PDB entry 3WUW | X-ray diffraction, 2.00 A resolution | chains A and B of the 4 polymer chains in the assembly

== Chain A ==
Name: HLA class I histocompatibility antigen, B-57 alpha chain
Organism: Homo sapiens
Notes: fragment: HLA-B*57:01 extracellular domain
UniProt: P18465 (1B57_HUMAN); residues 1-275 here correspond to UniProt positions 25-299 (UniProt number = residue number + 24)
Sequence (275 residues; numbered 1 to 275; the number before each row is that of its first residue):
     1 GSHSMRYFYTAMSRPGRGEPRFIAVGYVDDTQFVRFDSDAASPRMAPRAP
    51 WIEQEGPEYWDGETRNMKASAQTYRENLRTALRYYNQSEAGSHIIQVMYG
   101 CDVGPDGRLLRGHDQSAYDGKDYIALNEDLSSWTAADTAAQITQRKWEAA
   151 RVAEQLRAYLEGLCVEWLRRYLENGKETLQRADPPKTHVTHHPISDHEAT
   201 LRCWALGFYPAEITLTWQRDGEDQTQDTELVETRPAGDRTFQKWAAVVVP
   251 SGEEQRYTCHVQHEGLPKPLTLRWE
Differences from the reference sequence: engineered mutation Thr80 (Ile104 in P18465)
Cystine bridges: Cys101-Cys164, Cys203-Cys259
From the paper describing this entry:
  - contacts within the chain: Asn77-Thr80 (water-mediated contact)
  - mutagenesis - I80T: decreased binding to Killer cell immunoglobulin-like receptor 3DL1

== Chain B ==
Name: Beta-2-microglobulin
Organism: Homo sapiens
Notes: fragment: Beta 2 Microglobulin
UniProt: P61769 (B2MG_HUMAN); residues 2-99 here correspond to UniProt positions 22-119 (UniProt number = residue number + 20)
Sequence (98 residues; row label = number of the first residue in the row):
     2 QRTPKIQVYSRHPAENGKSNFLNCYVSGFHPSDIEVDLLKNGERIEKVEH
    52 SDLSFSKDWSFYLLYYTEFTPTEKDEYACRVNHVTLSQPKIVKWDRDM
Swiss-Prot annotation at these positions:
  - modified residue: Gln2 (Pyrrolidone carboxylic acid)
  - glycosylation (N-linked (Glc) (glycation) lysine): Lys19, Lys41, Lys48, Lys58, Lys91, Lys94
Cystine bridges: Cys25-Cys80

== How chain A and chain B interact ==
Residue-residue contacts (61):
  Arg6(A) with Lys58(B)
  Phe8(A) with Ser55(B); Phe56(B)
  Tyr9(A) with Phe56(B)
  Thr10(A) with Phe56(B); Phe62(B)
  Met12(A) with Ser33(B); Leu54(B), hydrophobic
  Arg17(A) with Asp34(B), salt bridge
  Ile23(A) with Leu54(B), hydrophobic
  Val25(A) with Asp53(B); Leu54(B); Ser55(B)
  Tyr27(A) with Ser55(B); Tyr63(B), hydrogen bond
  Gln32(A) with Asp53(B), hydrogen bond
  Arg35(A) with Asp53(B), salt bridge
  Arg48(A) with Asp53(B), salt bridge
  Ile94(A) with Pro32(B), hydrophobic; Ser33(B)
  Gln96(A) with His31(B), hydrogen bond; Phe56(B); Trp60(B), hydrogen bond (side chain-backbone); Phe62(B)
  Val97(A) with Phe56(B)
  Met98(A) with Phe56(B), hydrophobic; Lys58(B); Trp60(B), hydrophobic
  Gln115(A) with Trp60(B)
  Ser116(A) with Trp60(B)
  Ala117(A) with Trp60(B)
  Asp119(A) with His31(B)
  Gly120(A) with Arg3(B), hydrogen bond (backbone-side chain); His31(B); Trp60(B)
  Asp122(A) with Trp60(B), hydrogen bond
  His192(A) with Asp98(B), salt bridge
  Arg202(A) with Asp98(B), hydrogen bond (side chain-backbone); Met99(B), hydrogen bond
  Trp204(A) with Asp98(B); Met99(B)
  Val231(A) with Gln8(B)
  Glu232(A) with Lys6(B), salt bridge; Gln8(B), hydrogen bond (backbone-side chain); Tyr26(B), hydrogen bond; Ser28(B), hydrogen bond
  Arg234(A) with Gln8(B), hydrogen bond; Tyr10(B); Tyr26(B); Met99(B), hydrogen bond (side chain-backbone)
  Pro235(A) with Tyr10(B), hydrogen bond (backbone-side chain); Tyr26(B)
  Ala236(A) with Arg12(B), hydrogen bond (backbone-side chain); Asn24(B), hydrogen bond (backbone-side chain)
  Gly237(A) with Arg12(B), hydrogen bond (backbone-side chain); Leu65(B)
  Asp238(A) with Arg12(B)
  Gln242(A) with Tyr10(B); Ser11(B), hydrogen bond (side chain-backbone); Arg12(B), hydrogen bond (side chain-backbone)
  Trp244(A) with Met99(B), hydrogen bond (side chain-backbone)
Other interface residues (no listed pair), chain A (37 interface residues in all): Lys121, Leu206, Thr233
Other interface residues (no listed pair), chain B (28 interface residues in all): His13, Pro14, Ser57, Asp59

== In short ==
37 residues of chain A and 28 residues of chain B are in contact; the contacts include 20 hydrogen bonds and 5
salt bridges. Polar contacts include Arg17(A)-Asp34(B), Arg35(A)-Asp53(B) and Arg48(A)-Asp53(B). The paper
reports that I80T of chain A reduces binding to Killer cell immunoglobulin-like receptor 3DL1; contacts within
the chain involving Thr80(A) and Asn77(A).
Chain A is HLA class I histocompatibility antigen, B-57 alpha chain and chain B is Beta-2-microglobulin, both
from Homo sapiens; the structure, KIR3DL1 in complex with HLA-B*57:01.I80T, was determined by X-ray
diffraction.
